Entry 7TJU (electron microscopy, 3.30 A resolution); this record covers chains A and E of the 7 polymer chains in the assembly.

Chain A:
Name: ATP synthase subunit alpha
Source organism: Saccharomyces cerevisiae
UniProt: P07251 (ATPA_YEAST); residues 1-510 here correspond to UniProt positions 36-545 (UniProt number = residue number + 35)
Amino-acid sequence (510 residues; each row starts with the number of its first residue):
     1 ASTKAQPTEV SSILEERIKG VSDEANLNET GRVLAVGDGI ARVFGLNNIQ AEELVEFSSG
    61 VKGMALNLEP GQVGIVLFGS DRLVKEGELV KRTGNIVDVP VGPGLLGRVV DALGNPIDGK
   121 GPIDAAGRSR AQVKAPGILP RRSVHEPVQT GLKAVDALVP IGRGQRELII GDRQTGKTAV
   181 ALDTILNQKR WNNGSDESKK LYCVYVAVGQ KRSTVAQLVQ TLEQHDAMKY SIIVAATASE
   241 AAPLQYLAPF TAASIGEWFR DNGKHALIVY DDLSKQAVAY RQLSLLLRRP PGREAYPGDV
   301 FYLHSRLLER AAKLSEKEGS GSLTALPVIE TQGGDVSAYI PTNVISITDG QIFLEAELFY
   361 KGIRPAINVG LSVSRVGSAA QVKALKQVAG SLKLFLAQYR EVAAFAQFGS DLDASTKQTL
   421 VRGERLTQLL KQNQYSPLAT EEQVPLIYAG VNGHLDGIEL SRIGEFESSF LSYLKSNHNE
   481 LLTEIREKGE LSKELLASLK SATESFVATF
Unresolved in the structure: 1-25, 408-409, 510
Bound ions: Mg2+: Thr178 (together with ATP)
Residues lining bound ligands: ATP (adenosine-5'-triphosphate): Asp172, Arg173, Gln174, Thr175, Gly176, Lys177, Thr178, Ala179, Phe359, Arg364, Pro365, Gln432, Asn433, Gln434
Swiss-Prot annotation at these positions:
  - binding site (ATP): Gly171 to Thr178
  - site: Ser372 (Required for activity)
  - modified residue (Phosphoserine): Ser22, Ser143

Chain E:
Name: ATP synthase subunit beta
Source organism: Saccharomyces cerevisiae
Notes: EC 7.1.2.2
UniProt: P00830 (ATPB_YEAST); residues 1-478 here correspond to UniProt positions 34-511 (UniProt number = residue number + 33)
Amino-acid sequence (478 residues; numbered 1 to 478; the number before each row is that of its first residue):
     1 ASAAQSTPIT GKVTAVIGAI VDVHFEQSEL PAILNALEIK TPQGKLVLEV AQHLGENTVR
    61 TIAMDGTEGL VRGEKVLDTG GPISVPVGRE TLGRIINVIG EPIDERGPIK SKLRKPIHAD
   121 PPSFAEQSTS AEILETGIKV VDLLAPYARG GKIGLFGGAG VGKTVFIQEL INNIAKAHGG
   181 FSVFTGVGER TREGNDLYRE MKETGVINLE GESKVALVFG QMNEPPGARA RVALTGLTIA
   241 EYFRDEEGQD VLLFIDNIFR FTQAGSEVSA LLGRIPSAVG YQPTLATDMG LLQERITTTK
   301 KGSVTSVQAV YVPADDLTDP APATTFAHLD ATTVLSRGIS ELGIYPAVDP LDSKSRLLDA
   361 AVVGQEHYDV ASKVQETLQT YKSLQDIIAI LGMDELSEQD KLTVERARKI QRFLSQPFAV
   421 AEVFTGIPGK LVRLKDTVAS FKAVLEGKYD NIPEHAFYMV GGIEDVVAKA EKLAAEAN
Unresolved in the structure: 1-7, 476-478
Swiss-Prot annotation at these positions:
  - binding site (ATP): Gly157 to Thr164
  - modified residue: Thr79 (Phosphothreonine), Thr204 (Phosphothreonine), Ser340 (Phosphoserine)

Chain A / chain E interface:
Pairs across the interface (65):
  Gly45(A) - Arg72(E)  hydrogen bond (backbone-side chain)
  Leu46(A) - Arg72(E)  hydrogen bond (backbone-side chain)
  Asn47(A) - Val71(E)
  Asn47(A) - Arg72(E)
  Asn48(A) - Val71(E)
  Ile49(A) - Leu70(E)
  Ile49(A) - Val71(E)
  Gln50(A) - Gly69(E)
  Gln50(A) - Leu70(E)
  Gln50(A) - Val71(E)
  Ala51(A) - Glu68(E)
  Ala51(A) - Gly69(E)  hydrogen bond (backbone-backbone)
  Ala51(A) - Leu70(E)  hydrogen bond (backbone-backbone)
  Leu66(A) - Val16(E)
  Asn67(A) - Val16(E)
  Leu68(A) - Ala15(E)
  Leu68(A) - Val16(E)  hydrogen bond (backbone-backbone)
  Leu68(A) - Ile17(E)
  Leu68(A) - Leu70(E)
  Leu68(A) - Arg72(E)
  Glu69(A) - Thr14(E)
  Glu69(A) - Arg72(E)  hydrogen bond (backbone-side chain)
  Pro70(A) - Thr14(E)
  Gln72(A) - Arg72(E)
  Val73(A) - Arg72(E)
  Ile96(A) - Gly69(E)
  Lys134(A) - Asp65(E)  salt bridge
  Pro136(A) - Thr191(E)
  Gly137(A) - Thr191(E)
  Ile138(A) - Ile103(E)  hydrophobic
  Ile138(A) - Thr191(E)
  Ile138(A) - Gly194(E)
  Ile138(A) - Asn195(E)  hydrogen bond (backbone-side chain)
  Leu139(A) - Glu105(E)
  Leu139(A) - Asn195(E)
  Leu139(A) - Tyr198(E)  hydrophobic
  Arg141(A) - Thr191(E)
  Arg141(A) - Asn195(E)  hydrogen bond (backbone-side chain)
  Arg166(A) - Arg190(E)
  Arg289(A) - Ile17(E)
  Arg293(A) - Val279(E)
  Arg293(A) - Tyr281(E)  hydrogen bond
  Arg293(A) - Asp319(E)  salt bridge
  Gly298(A) - Glu267(E)
  Asp299(A) - Glu267(E)
  Phe301(A) - Met222(E)  hydrophobic
  Tyr302(A) - Asn223(E)
  Tyr302(A) - Glu224(E)
  Tyr302(A) - Pro225(E)
  Ser305(A) - Met222(E)  hydrogen bond (side chain-backbone)
  Glu309(A) - Thr191(E)  hydrogen bond
  Glu309(A) - Met222(E)
  Glu309(A) - Asn223(E)
  Lys317(A) - Glu105(E)  salt bridge
  Ile345(A) - Arg190(E)
  Ser346(A) - Arg190(E)  hydrogen bond (backbone-side chain)
  Ser346(A) - Met222(E)
  Ser346(A) - Arg260(E)  hydrogen bond
  Ile347(A) - Arg190(E)  hydrogen bond (backbone-side chain)
  Ile347(A) - Met222(E)  hydrophobic
  Thr348(A) - Arg190(E)  hydrogen bond (backbone-side chain)
  Asp349(A) - Arg190(E)  salt bridge
  Asp349(A) - Arg192(E)  salt bridge
  Arg375(A) - Ala159(E)
  Val376(A) - Arg192(E)
Interface residues without a listed pair, chain A (45 interface residues in all): Glu52, Gly71, Ala135, Arg142, Ser143, Pro290, Pro291
Interface residues without a listed pair, chain E (39 interface residues in all): Thr67, Ile95, Asp104, Arg199, Phe219, Gln221, Pro226, Arg229, Gln263, Ala270, Pro276

Overview:
45 residues of chain A face 39 of chain E across their interface; the contacts include 15 hydrogen bonds and 5
salt bridges. Among the polar pairs are Lys134(A)-Asp65(E), Arg293(A)-Asp319(E) and Lys317(A)-Glu105(E).
Ligands of chain A: ATP.
Chain A is ATP synthase subunit alpha and chain E is ATP synthase subunit beta, both from Saccharomyces
cerevisiae; the structure, Yeast ATP synthase F1 region State 1-3binding beta_tight open without exogenous
ATP, was determined by electron microscopy, deposited together with 7TJS, 7TJT, 7TJV, 7TJW, 7TJX, 7TJY and 30
further entries.
